PDB entry 1P6A | X-ray diffraction, 2.90 A resolution | chains A and B

[Chain A]
Protein: Fiber protein
Organism: Human adenovirus A serotype 12
Notes: fragment: knob domain
Reference sequence: P36711 (SPIKE_ADE12); residue numbers follow UniProt; this construct covers 403-587
Sequence (185 residues; row label = number of the first residue in the row):
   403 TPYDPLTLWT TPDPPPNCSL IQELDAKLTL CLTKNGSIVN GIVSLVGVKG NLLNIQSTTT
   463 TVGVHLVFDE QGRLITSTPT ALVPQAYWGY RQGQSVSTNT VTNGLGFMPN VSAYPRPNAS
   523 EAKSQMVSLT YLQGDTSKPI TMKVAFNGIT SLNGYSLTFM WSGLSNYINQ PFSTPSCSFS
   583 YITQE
Sequence notes: engineered mutation Tyr-489 (Ser in P36711)
What the authors report for this chain:
  - mutagenesis - S489Y (8-fold): increased binding to Coxsackievirus and adenovirus receptor (chain B)

[Chain B]
Protein: Coxsackievirus and adenovirus receptor
Organism: Homo sapiens
Reference sequence: P78310 (CXAR_HUMAN), isoform P78310-6; residues 24-146 here correspond to UniProt positions 22-144 (UniProt number = residue number - 2)
Sequence (124 residues; each row starts with the number of its first residue):
    23 GITTPEEMIE KAKGETAYLP CKFTLSPEDQ GPLDIEWLIS PADNQKVDQV IILYSGDKIY
    83 DDYYPDLKGR VHFTSNDLKS GDASINVTNL QLSDIGTYQC KVKKAPGVAN KKIHLVVLVK
   143 PSGA
Sequence notes: cloning artifact (23)
Cystine bridges: Cys-43/Cys-122
What the authors report for this chain:
  - conformationally variable residues (side-chain flip): Asp-56

[Chain A / chain B interface]
Residue-residue contacts (30; chain A residue first):
  Asp-415(A) / Lys-123(B)  salt bridge
  Asp-415(A) / Lys-125(B)  salt bridge
  Pro-417(A) / Asp-56(B)
  Pro-417(A) / Glu-58(B)
  Pro-418(A) / Glu-58(B)
  Pro-418(A) / Leu-75(B)
  Glu-425(A) / Tyr-85(B)
  Leu-426(A) / Tyr-82(B)  hydrophobic
  Leu-426(A) / Tyr-85(B)  hydrogen bond (backbone-side chain)
  Lys-429(A) / Glu-58(B)  salt bridge
  Lys-429(A) / Leu-60(B)
  Lys-429(A) / Val-72(B)
  Val-450(A) / Tyr-85(B)
  Lys-451(A) / Asp-83(B)  hydrogen bond (side chain-backbone)
  Lys-451(A) / Asp-84(B)
  Lys-451(A) / Tyr-85(B)
  Gln-487(A) / Pro-54(B)
  Gln-487(A) / Ser-77(B)  hydrogen bond
  Gln-487(A) / Gly-78(B)
  Tyr-489(A) / Pro-54(B)  hydrogen bond (side chain-backbone)
  Tyr-489(A) / Lys-125(B)  hydrogen bond (side chain-backbone)
  Tyr-489(A) / Lys-126(B)  hydrogen bond (side chain-backbone)
  Tyr-489(A) / Ala-127(B)  hydrogen bond (side chain-backbone)
  Gln-494(A) / Pro-128(B)
  Ser-497(A) / Ala-127(B)
  Ser-497(A) / Pro-128(B)  hydrogen bond (side chain-backbone)
  Val-498(A) / Ala-127(B)
  Val-498(A) / Pro-128(B)
  Thr-500(A) / Gly-53(B)
  Thr-500(A) / Ala-127(B)
Interface residues without a listed pair, chain A (15 interface residues in all): Pro-416
Interface residues without a listed pair, chain B (21 interface residues in all): Gln-52, Asp-70, Gly-129
From the paper, about this interface:
  - specific contacts: Tyr-489(A)/Pro-54(B) (hydrogen bond), Tyr-489(A)/Ala-127(B) (hydrogen bond)

[In short]
The interface between chain A and chain B involves 15 residues on one side and 21 on the other; the contacts
include 8 hydrogen bonds and 3 salt bridges. Polar contacts include Asp-415(A)/Lys-123(B),
Asp-415(A)/Lys-125(B) and Lys-429(A)/Glu-58(B). The paper describes hydrogen bonds between Tyr-489(A) and
Pro-54(B) and Tyr-489(A) and Ala-127(B). From the paper: S489Y of chain A increases binding to Coxsackievirus
and adenovirus receptor (chain B); conformational variability at Asp-56(B).
Chain A is Fiber protein (Human adenovirus A serotype 12) and chain B is Coxsackievirus and adenovirus
receptor (Homo sapiens); the structure, Structural basis for variation in adenovirus affinity for the cellular
receptor car (S489Y mutant), was determined by X-ray diffraction together with 1P69 from the same study.
